6RKE - chains C and G of the 12 polymer chains in the assembly; structure by X-ray diffraction, 1.70 A resolution.

# Chain C (and G)
Molecule: Molybdenum storage protein subunit alpha
Organism: Azotobacter vinelandii (strain DJ / ATCC BAA-1303)
Notes: chain G of this document is another copy of the same molecule, construct and numbering; everything in this record applies to it too
UniProt: P84308 (MOSA_AZOVD); residue numbers follow UniProt; this construct covers 2-276
Sequence (275 residues; row label = number of the first residue in the row):
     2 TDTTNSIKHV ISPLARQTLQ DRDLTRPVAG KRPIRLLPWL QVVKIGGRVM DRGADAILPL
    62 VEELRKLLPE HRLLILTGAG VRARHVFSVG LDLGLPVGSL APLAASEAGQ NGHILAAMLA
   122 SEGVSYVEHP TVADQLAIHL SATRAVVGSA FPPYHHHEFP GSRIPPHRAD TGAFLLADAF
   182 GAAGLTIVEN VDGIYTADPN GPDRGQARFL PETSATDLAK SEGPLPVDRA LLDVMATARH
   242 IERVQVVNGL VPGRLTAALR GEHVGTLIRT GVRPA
Disordered / not traced: 2-5 (chain G: 2-4)
Metal / ion sites: Mg2+: Glu190, Pro227 (together with ATP)
Residues lining bound ligands:
  - 8M0 (bis(mu4-oxo)-tetrakis(mu3-oxo)-hexakis(mu2-oxo)-hexadecaoxo-octamolybdenum (VI)), molecule 1: Pro103, Ala106, Ser107, Gly110, Gln111, His114, Tyr127, Glu129, His130, Pro131, Ser150, Phe152, Pro153, Pro154, His156
  - 8M0, molecule 2: Pro154, Tyr155, His156, His157, His158
  - ATP (adenosine-5'-triphosphate): Lys45, Ile46, Gly47, Gly48, Arg49, Val50, Gly79, Ala80, Gly81, Arg85, Ala170, Asp171, Glu190, Asn191, Val192, Gly194, Ile195, Tyr196, Ala198, Asp199, Pro200, Asn201, Pro225, Leu226, Pro227
  - MO(10)-O(35) Cluster (LHW): Glu129, Pro131, Thr132, Gln136
  - M10 ((mu3-oxo)-tris(mu2-oxo)-nonakisoxo-trimolybdenum (VI)): Val128, Thr132, Gln136, Ile139, His140

# Interface between chain C and chain G
Residue-residue contacts (20):
  Pro39(C) with Arg261(G), hydrogen bond (backbone-side chain)
  Trp40(C) with Pro70(G); Glu71(G)
  Pro70(C) with Trp40(G); Arg73(G), hydrogen bond (backbone-side chain)
  Glu71(C) with Trp40(G); Glu71(G); Ala184(G)
  Arg73(C) with Pro70(G), hydrogen bond (side chain-backbone)
  Arg145(C) with Arg145(G)
  Ala184(C) with Glu71(G); Arg261(G)
  Arg244(C) with Glu263(G), salt bridge
  Arg261(C) with Pro39(G), hydrogen bond (side chain-backbone); Ala184(G); Arg261(G); Gly262(G)
  Gly262(C) with Arg261(G); Gly262(G)
  Glu263(C) with Arg244(G), salt bridge
Interface residues without a listed pair, chain G (12 interface residues in all): Lys67

# In short
The interface between chain C and chain G involves 11 residues on one side and 12 on the other; the contacts
include 4 hydrogen bonds and 2 salt bridges. Polar contacts include Arg244(C)-Glu263(G), Pro39(C)-Arg261(G)
and Pro70(C)-Arg73(G).
Both chains are Molybdenum storage protein subunit alpha (Azotobacter vinelandii (strain DJ / ATCC BAA-1303)).
Entry 6RKE (Molybdenum storage protein - P212121, ADP, molybdate) was determined by X-ray diffraction,
deposited together with 6RIS, 6RJ4 and 6RKD.
